Entry 6ZO6 (X-ray diffraction, 2.35 A resolution); this record covers chains A and B of the 5 polymer chains in the assembly.

Chain A (and B):
Molecule: Multidrug efflux pump subunit AcrB
Organism: Escherichia coli K-12
Notes: chain B of this document is another copy of the same molecule, construct and numbering; everything in this record applies to it too
UniProtKB: P31224 (ACRB_ECOLI); residue numbers follow UniProt; this construct covers 1-1049
Chain sequence (1057 residues; row label = number of the first residue in the row):
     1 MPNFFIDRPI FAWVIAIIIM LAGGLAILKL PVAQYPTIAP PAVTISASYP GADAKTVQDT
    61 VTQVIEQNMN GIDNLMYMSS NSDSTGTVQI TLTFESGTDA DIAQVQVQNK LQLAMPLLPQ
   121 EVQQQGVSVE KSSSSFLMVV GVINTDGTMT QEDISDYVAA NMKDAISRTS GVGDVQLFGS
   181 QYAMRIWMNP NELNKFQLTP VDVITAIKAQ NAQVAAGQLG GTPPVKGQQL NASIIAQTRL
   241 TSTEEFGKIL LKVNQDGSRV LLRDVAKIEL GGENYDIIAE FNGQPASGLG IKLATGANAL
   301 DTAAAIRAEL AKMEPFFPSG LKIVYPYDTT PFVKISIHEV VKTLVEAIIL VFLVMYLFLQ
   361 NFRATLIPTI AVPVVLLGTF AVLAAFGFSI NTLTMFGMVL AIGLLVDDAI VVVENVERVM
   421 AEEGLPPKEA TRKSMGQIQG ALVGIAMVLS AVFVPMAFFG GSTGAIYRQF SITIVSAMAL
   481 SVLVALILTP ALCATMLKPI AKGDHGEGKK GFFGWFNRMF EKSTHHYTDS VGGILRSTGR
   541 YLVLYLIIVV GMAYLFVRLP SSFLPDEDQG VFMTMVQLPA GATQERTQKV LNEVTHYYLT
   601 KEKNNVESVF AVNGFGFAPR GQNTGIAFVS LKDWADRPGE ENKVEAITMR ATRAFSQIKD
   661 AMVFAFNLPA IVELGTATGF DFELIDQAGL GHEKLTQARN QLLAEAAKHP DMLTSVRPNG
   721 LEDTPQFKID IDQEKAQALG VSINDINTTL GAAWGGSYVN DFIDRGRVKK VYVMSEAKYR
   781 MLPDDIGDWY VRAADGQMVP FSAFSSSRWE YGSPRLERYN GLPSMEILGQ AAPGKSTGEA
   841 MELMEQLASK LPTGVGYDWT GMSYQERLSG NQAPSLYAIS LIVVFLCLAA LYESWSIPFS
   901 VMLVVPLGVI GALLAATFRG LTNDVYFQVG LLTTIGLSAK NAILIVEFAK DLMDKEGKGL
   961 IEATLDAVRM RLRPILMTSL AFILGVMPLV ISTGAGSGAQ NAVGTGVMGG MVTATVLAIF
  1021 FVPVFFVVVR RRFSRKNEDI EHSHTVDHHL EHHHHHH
Unresolved in the structure: 1043-1057 (chain B: 1034-1057)
Differences from the reference sequence: engineered mutation P619 (Gly in P31224); expression tag (1050-1057)
Swiss-Prot annotation at these positions:
  - mutagenesis: H526 (H526Y: Partially restores chloramphenicol resistance to an AcrZ G30R mutant)
Reported in the primary citation:
  - mutagenesis - I38A, L393A, I466A, F563A, I671A, L674A: decreased growth in response to drugs with low molecular weight (LMW)
  - mutagenesis - F563A: decreased growth in response to fusidic acid (FUA)
  - mutagenesis - F563A: decreased growth in response to novobiocin
  - mutagenesis - F380A/F563A: decreased growth in response to FUA
  - mutagenesis - F380A/F563A: unchanged growth in response to doxorubicin
  - mutagenesis - G621P: unchanged growth in response to RFB
  - mutagenesis - T934A, L937A: decreased growth in response to erythromycin
  - mutagenesis - T934A, L937A: unchanged growth in response to Doxorubicin
  - mutagenesis - I38A, L393A, I466A, I671A, L674A: decreased growth in response to beta-lactams, linezolid, and phenicols
  - mutagenesis - F380A/F563A, F563A/L674A: abolished growth in response to DDM
  - mutagenesis - F380A/F563A, F563A: decreased growth in response to beta-lactams
  - mutagenesis - F563A: decreased growth in response to phenicols
  - mutagenesis - G621P: decreased growth in response to 3-FOR
  - catalytic residues: D407, D408, K940 (citing earlier work)
  - mutagenesis - T934A, L937A: increased growth in response to beta-lactams
  - mutagenesis - T934A, L937A: increased growth in response to novobiocin
  - mutagenesis - A981C: unchanged growth in response to all the tested drugs

How chain A and chain B interact:
Residue-residue contacts (135; chain A residue first):
  R8(A) with E893(B)
  P9(A) with E893(B)
  I10(A) with A889(B); E893(B), hydrogen bond (backbone-side chain); S894(B); W895(B)
  F11(A) with A890(B); E893(B), hydrogen bond (backbone-side chain)
  W13(A) with W895(B), hydrophobic
  V14(A) with L886(B)
  I17(A) with L886(B), hydrophobic; W895(B), hydrophobic
  L21(A) with I882(B), hydrophobic; L886(B), hydrophobic
  D101(A) with D73(B); Q106(B), hydrogen bond
  V105(A) with V105(B), hydrophobic; N109(B)
  Q108(A) with N109(B), hydrogen bond (side chain-backbone); L113(B)
  Q112(A) with Q112(B); L113(B)
  Q123(A) with P116(B)
  Q124(A) with L117(B)
  V127(A) with L113(B)
  V129(A) with K110(B), hydrogen bond (backbone-side chain)
  K131(A) with D73(B), salt bridge; Q106(B)
  D164(A) with Q67(B); N70(B)
  S167(A) with N70(B); G71(B), hydrogen bond (backbone-backbone)
  R168(A) with M69(B); N70(B); I72(B); M78(B); N820(B), hydrogen bond (side chain-backbone)
  S170(A) with D73(B); N74(B), hydrogen bond (side chain-backbone)
  A209(A) with I743(B)
  Q210(A) with Q733(B); Q737(B)
  Q213(A) with T56(B), hydrogen bond; T60(B)
  V214(A) with T56(B); N747(B)
  A215(A) with Y49(B), hydrophobic; G51(B); A52(B), hydrophobic; G751(B)
  A216(A) with G51(B), hydrogen bond (backbone-backbone); L750(B), hydrophobic; W754(B)
  G217(A) with G51(B), hydrogen bond (backbone-backbone); W754(B); G755(B)
  Q218(A) with S84(B), hydrogen bond (side chain-backbone); Q622(B); W754(B); R780(B)
  L219(A) with F727(B), hydrophobic; W754(B), hydrophobic; M781(B); L782(B); P783(B); W809(B), hydrophobic
  G220(A) with Q622(B), hydrogen bond (backbone-side chain); R780(B); M781(B), hydrogen bond (backbone-backbone)
  G221(A) with Q622(B); R780(B), hydrogen bond (backbone-side chain); M781(B)
  T222(A) with Y275(B); D276(B), hydrogen bond; Q584(B); Q622(B); M774(B)
  P223(A) with W187(B), hydrophobic; Y275(B); A777(B); R780(B), hydrogen bond (backbone-side chain)
  P224(A) with Q584(B); A777(B); M781(B), hydrophobic
  V225(A) with A777(B), hydrophobic; K778(B); M781(B)
  K226(A) with E585(B)
  G227(A) with E585(B), hydrogen bond (backbone-side chain)
  Q228(A) with T583(B), hydrogen bond (backbone-side chain); E585(B); M781(B), hydrogen bond (side chain-backbone)
  Q229(A) with G581(B); T583(B); R586(B)
  L230(A) with T583(B); W809(B), hydrophobic
  N231(A) with G581(B); Q622(B)
  A232(A) with P725(B)
  S233(A) with S84(B), hydrogen bond; Q726(B); F727(B), hydrogen bond (backbone-backbone)
  I234(A) with F727(B); W754(B), hydrophobic
  I235(A) with D53(B); Q726(B); F727(B), hydrogen bond (backbone-backbone); K728(B); I729(B), hydrogen bond (backbone-backbone)
  A236(A) with K728(B), hydrogen bond (backbone-side chain); I729(B)
  Q237(A) with Q733(B), hydrogen bond; I743(B); N747(B)
  L250(A) with Q733(B); E734(B); Q737(B), hydrogen bond (backbone-side chain)
  K252(A) with Q737(B)
  V253(A) with Q737(B)
  R259(A) with E734(B), salt bridge
  K312(A) with D858(B), salt bridge
  F316(A) with Q687(B); G854(B); V855(B); G856(B)
  Y758(A) with L117(B)
  I763(A) with D59(B)
  R765(A) with G689(B)
  G766(A) with Q63(B), hydrogen bond (backbone-side chain)
  R767(A) with Q63(B); Q67(B)
  V768(A) with D59(B); Q63(B), hydrogen bond (backbone-side chain); Q67(B), hydrogen bond (backbone-side chain)
Interface residues without a listed pair, chain A (72 interface residues in all): D7, I18, L25, I102, Q104, L111, M115, N161, V172, T238, L251, G257
Interface residues without a listed pair, chain B (79 interface residues in all): P50, K55, V64, L75, I102, E810, R818, G821, I879

Summary:
The interface between chain A and chain B involves 72 residues on one side and 79 on the other; the contacts
include 30 hydrogen bonds and 3 salt bridges. Polar pairs include K131(A)-D73(B), R259(A)-E734(B) and
K312(A)-D858(B). From the paper: catalytic residues D407(A), D408(A) and K940(A); I38A, L393A and I466A of
chain A, among others, reduce growth in response to drugs with low molecular weight (LMW); 12 substitutions
were tested in all.
Both chains are Multidrug efflux pump subunit AcrB (Escherichia coli K-12). Entry 6ZO6 (Minocycline binding to
the deep binding pocket of AcrB-G619P) was determined by X-ray diffraction together with 6ZO5, 6ZO7, 6ZO8,
6ZO9, 6ZOA, 6ZOB and 6 further entries from the same study.
